PDB entry 8DP5 | electron microscopy, 3.10 A resolution | chains D and P of the 6 polymer chains in the assembly

== Chain D ==
Name: 14-3-3 protein epsilon
Source organism: Homo sapiens
UniProt: P62258 (1433E_HUMAN); residues 1-255 here = UniProt positions 1-255
Sequence (255 residues; each row starts with the number of its first residue):
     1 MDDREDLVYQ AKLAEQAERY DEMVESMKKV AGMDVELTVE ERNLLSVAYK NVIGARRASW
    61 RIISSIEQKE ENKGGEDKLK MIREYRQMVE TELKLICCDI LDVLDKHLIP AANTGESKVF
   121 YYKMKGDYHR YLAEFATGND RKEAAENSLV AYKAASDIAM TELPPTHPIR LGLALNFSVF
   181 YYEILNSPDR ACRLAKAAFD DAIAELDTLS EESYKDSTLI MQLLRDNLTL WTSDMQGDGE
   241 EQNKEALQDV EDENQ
Not modelled in the structure: 1-2, 234-255
UniProt features mapped onto this chain:
  - site: R57 (Interaction with phosphoserine on interacting protein), R130 (Interaction with phosphoserine on interacting protein), Q236, G237 (Microbial infection: Cleavage)
  - modified residue: M1 (N-acetylmethionine), K50 (N6-acetyllysine), S65 (Phosphoserine), K69 (N6-acetyllysine), K118 (N6-acetyllysine), K123 (N6-acetyllysine), Y131 (Phosphotyrosine), T137 (Phosphothreonine), S210 (Phosphoserine), T232 (Phosphothreonine)
  - cross-link: K50 (Glycyl lysine isopeptide (Lys-Gly) (interchain with G-Cter in SUMO2))
  - mutagenesis: Q236 (Q236A: Complete loss of cleavage by poliovirus protease 3C)
Reported in the primary citation:
  - specificity-determining residues: M160, T161

== Chain P ==
Name: Protein PEAK3 fragment
Source organism: Homo sapiens
UniProt: Q6ZS72 (PEAK3_HUMAN); residues 1-473 here = UniProt positions 1-473
Sequence (491 residues; numbered 1 to 491; the number before each row is that of its first residue):
     1 MSSPEPPTEP PEPDNPTWST QPTYSNLGQI RAHLLPSKAC RLRTPGSLST NPEPLPPPLP
    61 KKILTRTQSL PTRRTLHPSS IQVQPPRRPF LGSHSVDKSQ AAVGPACLPA ELTFGPADAP
   121 LGLSLRDLHS PEAVHTALAA RQLQGLRTIY ARLRARLMGG HPGPCHPGHS FRLLDSSPCA
   181 ESGDALYYRV VRAHEDAWHI LVAKVPKPGA DVPHPWGLEL QASLSPHFNL QGLCGLVPEG
   241 TLPGAPWRGA VALAAEVPER TVAQWLAEAC TQPPEEFVWA VALLLLQLSA ALKFLEAWGA
   301 ALVELRPENL LLVAPRGCAT TGPPRLLLTD FGRVCLQPPG PPGSPGPHAP QLGSLLRALL
   361 SLAAPSTTPL AAGLELLAAQ LTRLRPSASR TRGALQALLW GPGPELRGRG APLGPWLRAL
   421 GPWLRVRRGL LVLRLAERAA GGEAPSLEDW LCCEYLAEAT ESSMGQALAL LWDLEGGGGA
   481 DYKDDDDKGP V
Not modelled in the structure: 1-65, 73-491
Construct notes: expression tag (474-491)
Modified / non-standard residues: S69 (phosphoserine; SEP)
Reported in the primary citation:
  - post-translational modification sites: S69
  - mutagenesis - S69A, S69E: increased localization
  - mutagenesis - S69A: unchanged binding to HA-tagged S69A PEAK3

== How chain D and chain P interact ==
Residue-residue contacts (17; chain D residue first):
  K50(D) - S69(P)
  R57(D) - S69(P)
  R130(D) - S69(P)
  Y131(D) - S69(P)
  L175(D) - Q68(P)
  L175(D) - L70(P)
  N176(D) - S69(P)
  N176(D) - L70(P)  hydrogen bond (side chain-backbone)
  V179(D) - Q68(P)
  E183(D) - T67(P)  hydrogen bond
  I220(D) - L70(P)  hydrophobic
  L223(D) - Q68(P)
  L223(D) - P71(P)
  N227(D) - T67(P)
  N227(D) - Q68(P)  hydrogen bond (side chain-backbone)
  L230(D) - T67(P)
  W231(D) - T67(P)
Also at the interface, not in a pair above, chain D (17 interface residues in all): K123, G172, Y182, D226
Also at the interface, not in a pair above, chain P (7 interface residues in all): R66, T72
From the paper, about this interface:
  - specific contacts: N176(D)-L70(P) (hydrogen bond), N227(D)-Q68(P) (hydrogen bond), S69(P)-R57(D), S69(P)-R130(D), S69(P)-Y131(D), S69(P)-K50(D)
  - interface residues, chain P: R66(P)
  - hot spots on chain P (mutagenesis) - S69E: abolished binding to 14-3-3

== Overview ==
Chain D and chain P form an interface of 17 and 7 residues respectively; the contacts include 3 hydrogen
bonds. Polar pairs include N176(D)-L70(P), E183(D)-T67(P) and N227(D)-Q68(P). The paper describes hydrogen
bonds between N176(D) and L70(P) and N227(D) and Q68(P); contacts between S69(P) and R57(D), S69(P) and
R130(D) and S69(P) and Y131(D) among others. The paper reports that S69A and S69E of chain P increase
localization; the interface residue R66(P).
Chain D is 14-3-3 protein epsilon and chain P is Protein PEAK3 fragment, both from Homo sapiens; the
structure, Structure of the PEAK3/14-3-3 complex, was determined by electron microscopy (same publication as
8DS6).
